PDB entry 8GYH | X-ray diffraction, 1.80 A resolution | chains B and A

# Chain B (and A)
Molecule: DegT/DnrJ/EryC1/StrS family aminotransferase
From: Streptomyces ficellus
Notes: chain A of this document is another copy of the same molecule, construct and numbering; everything in this record applies to it too
Reference sequence: A0A1W5T2G9 (A0A1W5T2G9_9ACTN); residues 1-431 here = UniProt positions 1-431
Chain sequence (439 residues; each row starts with the number of its first residue):
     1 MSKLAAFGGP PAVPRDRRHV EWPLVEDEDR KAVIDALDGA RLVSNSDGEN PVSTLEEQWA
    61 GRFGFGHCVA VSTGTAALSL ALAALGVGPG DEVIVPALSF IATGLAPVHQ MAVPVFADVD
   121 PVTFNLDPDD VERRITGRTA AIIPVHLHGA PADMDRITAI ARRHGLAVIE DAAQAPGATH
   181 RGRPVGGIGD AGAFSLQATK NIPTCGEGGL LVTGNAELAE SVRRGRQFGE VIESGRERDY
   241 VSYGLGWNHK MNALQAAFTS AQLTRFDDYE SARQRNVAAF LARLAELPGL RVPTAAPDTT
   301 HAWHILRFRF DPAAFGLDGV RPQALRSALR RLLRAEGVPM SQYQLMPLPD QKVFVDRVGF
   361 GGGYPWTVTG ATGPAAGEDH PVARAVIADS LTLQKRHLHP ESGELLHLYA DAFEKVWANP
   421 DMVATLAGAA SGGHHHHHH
Not modelled in the structure: 1, 40-48, 374-376, 431-439 (chain A: 1, 41-48, 431-439)
Construct notes: expression tag (432-439)

# Chain B / chain A interface
Contacting residue pairs - 103 pairs, chain B then chain A:
  Glu21(B) - Ala40(A)
  Val25(B) - Leu37(A)  hydrophobic
  Val25(B) - Asp38(A)
  Arg30(B) - Ile34(A)
  Arg30(B) - Asp38(A)  salt bridge
  Val33(B) - Val33(A)  hydrophobic
  Ile34(B) - Arg30(A)
  Ile34(B) - Ile34(A)  hydrophobic
  Leu37(B) - Arg30(A)
  Leu37(B) - Cys205(A)  hydrophobic
  Leu37(B) - Phe258(A)  hydrophobic
  Asp38(B) - Val25(A)
  Asp38(B) - Arg30(A)  salt bridge
  Thr73(B) - Asn248(A)
  Thr75(B) - Phe228(A)
  Pro89(B) - Phe360(A)
  Pro89(B) - Gly361(A)
  Pro89(B) - Tyr364(A)  hydrophobic
  Phe100(B) - Phe228(A)  hydrophobic
  Phe100(B) - Arg238(A)
  Phe100(B) - Tyr240(A)  hydrophobic
  Ile101(B) - Phe228(A)  hydrophobic
  Ile101(B) - Ser242(A)
  Ala102(B) - Phe228(A)  hydrophobic
  Leu105(B) - Phe228(A)  hydrophobic
  Leu105(B) - Leu245(A)  hydrophobic
  Leu105(B) - Gly246(A)
  Val108(B) - Leu245(A)  hydrophobic
  His109(B) - Gly246(A)  hydrogen bond (side chain-backbone)
  His109(B) - Trp247(A)
  His109(B) - Phe360(A)
  Gln110(B) - Phe360(A)  hydrogen bond (side chain-backbone)
  Met111(B) - Met111(A)  hydrophobic
  Met111(B) - Phe360(A)  hydrophobic
  Cys205(B) - Leu37(A)  hydrophobic
  Cys205(B) - Leu254(A)  hydrophobic
  Gly206(B) - Asn252(A)
  Glu207(B) - Asn248(A)  hydrogen bond
  Glu207(B) - Lys250(A)
  Glu207(B) - Asn252(A)  hydrogen bond (backbone-side chain)
  Phe228(B) - Thr75(A)
  Phe228(B) - Phe100(A)  hydrophobic
  Phe228(B) - Ile101(A)  hydrophobic
  Phe228(B) - Ala102(A)  hydrophobic
  Phe228(B) - Leu105(A)  hydrophobic
  Glu237(B) - Arg334(A)  salt bridge
  Glu237(B) - Ser341(A)
  Arg238(B) - Phe100(A)
  Asp239(B) - Leu345(A)
  Tyr240(B) - Phe100(A)  hydrophobic
  Tyr240(B) - Tyr343(A)
  Tyr240(B) - Gln344(A)
  Tyr240(B) - Gln351(A)  hydrogen bond (backbone-side chain)
  Val241(B) - Gln351(A)
  Ser242(B) - Ile101(A)
  Ser242(B) - Gln351(A)  hydrogen bond (backbone-side chain)
  Ser242(B) - Lys352(A)
  Tyr243(B) - Lys352(A)
  Gly244(B) - Val353(A)
  Leu245(B) - Leu105(A)  hydrophobic
  Leu245(B) - Val108(A)  hydrophobic
  Leu245(B) - Val353(A)  hydrophobic
  Leu245(B) - Gly359(A)
  Leu245(B) - Phe360(A)
  Gly246(B) - Leu105(A)
  Gly246(B) - His109(A)  hydrogen bond (backbone-side chain)
  Trp247(B) - His109(A)
  Trp247(B) - Phe360(A)  hydrophobic
  Asn248(B) - Thr73(A)
  Asn248(B) - Glu207(A)  hydrogen bond
  Lys250(B) - Glu207(A)
  Asn252(B) - Gly206(A)
  Asn252(B) - Glu207(A)  hydrogen bond (side chain-backbone)
  Asn252(B) - Asn252(A)
  Asn252(B) - Gln255(A)  hydrogen bond
  Leu254(B) - Cys205(A)  hydrophobic
  Gln255(B) - Asn252(A)
  Gln255(B) - Gln255(A)  hydrogen bond
  Phe258(B) - Leu37(A)  hydrophobic
  Arg330(B) - Glu237(A)  salt bridge
  Ser341(B) - Glu237(A)
  Tyr343(B) - Tyr240(A)
  Gln344(B) - Tyr240(A)
  Leu345(B) - Asp239(A)
  Met346(B) - Val241(A)  hydrophobic
  Gln351(B) - Tyr240(A)  hydrogen bond (side chain-backbone)
  Gln351(B) - Val241(A)
  Gln351(B) - Ser242(A)  hydrogen bond (side chain-backbone)
  Lys352(B) - Ser242(A)
  Lys352(B) - Tyr243(A)
  Val353(B) - Gly244(A)
  Val353(B) - Leu245(A)  hydrophobic
  Gly359(B) - Leu245(A)
  Phe360(B) - Pro89(A)
  Phe360(B) - His109(A)
  Phe360(B) - Gln110(A)  hydrogen bond (backbone-side chain)
  Phe360(B) - Met111(A)  hydrophobic
  Phe360(B) - Leu245(A)
  Gly361(B) - Pro89(A)
  Tyr364(B) - Pro89(A)  hydrophobic
  Tyr364(B) - Tyr364(A)  hydrophobic
  Tyr364(B) - Val368(A)
  Val368(B) - Tyr364(A)
Other interface residues (no listed pair), chain B (58 interface residues in all): Val87, Gly88, Gln197, Glu230, Gln394
Other interface residues (no listed pair), chain A (59 interface residues in all): Val87, Gly88, Glu230, Arg330, Gln342, Met346, Gln394

# Overview
Chain B and chain A form an interface of 58 and 59 residues respectively, with 14 hydrogen bonds and 4 salt
bridges. Polar pairs include Arg30(B)-Asp38(A), Glu237(B)-Arg334(A) and Arg330(B)-Glu237(A).
Both chains are DegT/DnrJ/EryC1/StrS family aminotransferase (Streptomyces ficellus). Entry 8GYH (Crystal
structure of Fic25 (apo form) from Streptomyces ficellus) was determined by X-ray diffraction, deposited
together with 8GYI.
